Entry 7FJF (electron microscopy, 3.10 A resolution); this record covers chains b and a of the 8 polymer chains in the assembly.

# Chain b (and a)
Name: T-cell surface glycoprotein CD3 zeta chain
Source organism: Homo sapiens
Notes: chain a of this document is another copy of the same molecule, construct and numbering; everything in this record applies to it too
Reference sequence: P20963 (CD3Z_HUMAN); residues 1-164 here = UniProt positions 1-164
Chain sequence (165 residues; numbered 1 to 165; the number before each row is that of its first residue):
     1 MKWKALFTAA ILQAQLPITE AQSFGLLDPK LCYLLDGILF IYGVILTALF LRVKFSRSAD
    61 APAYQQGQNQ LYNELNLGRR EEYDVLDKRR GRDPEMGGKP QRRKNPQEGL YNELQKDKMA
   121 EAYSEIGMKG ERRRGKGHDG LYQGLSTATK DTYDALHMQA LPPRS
Not modelled in the structure: 1-25, 55-165 (chain a: 1-21, 55-165)
Differences from the reference sequence: expression tag (165)
Residues lining bound ligands: cholest-5-en-3-yl hydrogen sulfate (C3S): Lys30, Tyr33, Leu34, Ile41
Swiss-Prot annotation at these positions:
  - modified residue: Ser58 (Phosphoserine), Tyr64 (Phosphotyrosine), Tyr72 (Phosphotyrosine), Tyr83 (Phosphotyrosine), Tyr111 (Phosphotyrosine), Tyr123 (Phosphotyrosine), Tyr142 (Phosphotyrosine), Tyr153 (Phosphotyrosine)
  - mutagenesis: Asp36 (D36E/L/V: Decreases cell surface expression of IgG Fc receptor complex)

# Interface between chain b and chain a
Residue-residue contacts (18):
  Leu26(b) - Tyr33(a)
  Leu27(b) - Phe24(a)  hydrophobic
  Cys32(b) - Cys32(a)  disulfide
  Cys32(b) - Tyr33(a)  hydrophobic
  Cys32(b) - Asp36(a)  hydrogen bond
  Tyr33(b) - Cys32(a)  hydrophobic
  Leu35(b) - Asp36(a)
  Asp36(b) - Asp36(a)
  Asp36(b) - Leu39(a)
  Leu39(b) - Phe40(a)  hydrophobic
  Phe40(b) - Leu39(a)  hydrophobic
  Tyr42(b) - Thr47(a)
  Leu46(b) - Leu46(a)  hydrophobic
  Thr47(b) - Tyr42(a)
  Thr47(b) - Leu46(a)
  Leu49(b) - Phe50(a)
  Phe50(b) - Leu46(a)  hydrophobic
  Val53(b) - Lys54(a)
Other interface residues (no listed pair), chain b (16 interface residues in all): Leu31, Gly43
Other interface residues (no listed pair), chain a (14 interface residues in all): Pro29, Gly43, Leu49
Disulfides between the chains: Cys32(b)-Cys32(a)

# Overview
Chain b and chain a form an interface of 16 and 14 residues respectively, with 1 disulfide bond and 1 hydrogen
bond. The hydrogen-bonded pair is Cys32(b)-Asp36(a). Chain b binds cholest-5-en-3-yl hydrogen sulfate. Curated
annotation (UniProt) lists one mutagenesis site on chain b.
Both chains are T-cell surface glycoprotein CD3 zeta chain (Homo sapiens). Entry 7FJF (Cryo-EM structure of a
membrane protein(CS)) was determined by electron microscopy together with 7FJD and 7FJE from the same study.
